4DGW - chains B and C of the 3 polymer chains in the assembly; structure by X-ray diffraction, 3.11 A resolution.

# Chain B
Name: Pre-mRNA-splicing factor PRP21
Source organism: Saccharomyces cerevisiae
Notes: fragment: Middle domain
Reference sequence: P32524 (PRP21_YEAST); residue numbers follow UniProt; this construct covers 87-237
Amino-acid sequence (152 residues; row label = number of the first residue in the row):
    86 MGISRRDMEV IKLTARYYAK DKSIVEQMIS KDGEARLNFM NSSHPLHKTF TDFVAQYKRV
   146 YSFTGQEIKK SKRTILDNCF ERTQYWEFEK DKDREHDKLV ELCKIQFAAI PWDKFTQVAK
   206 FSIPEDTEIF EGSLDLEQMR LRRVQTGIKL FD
Not modelled in the structure: 86-88, 207-219, 229-237
Sequence notes: expression tag (86)
Modified / non-standard residues: Mse-86 (selenomethionine); Mse-93, Mse-113, Mse-125, Mse-224 (selenomethionine; parent Met)

# Chain C
Name: Pre-mRNA-splicing factor PRP11
Source organism: Saccharomyces cerevisiae
Notes: fragment: C-terminal domain
Reference sequence: Q07350 (PRP11_YEAST); numbering as in UniProt (aligned over 50-266)
Amino-acid sequence (231 residues; row label = number of the first residue in the row; X marks 113 residues of unknown identity (built as UNK)):
    36 XXXXXXXXXX XXXXXXXXXX XXXXXXXXXX XXXXXXXXXX XXXXXXXXXX XXXXXXXXXX
    96 XXXXXXXXXX XXXXXXXXXX XXXXXXXXXX XXXXXXXXXX XXXXXXXXXX XXXGSVGMAI
   156 QVNYSSEVKE NSVDSDDKAK VPPLIRIVSG LELSDTKQKG KKFLVIAYEP FENIAIELPP
   216 NEILFSENND MDNNNDGVDE LNKKCTFWDA ISKLYYVQFF FKQAEQEQAD V
Not modelled in the structure: 36-100, 137-148, 254-266
Sequence notes: see reamrk 999 (36-49); engineered mutation Mse-153 (Leu in Q07350)
Modified / non-standard residues: Mse-153 (selenomethionine; parent Met); Mse-226 (selenomethionine; parent Met)

# Interface between chain B and chain C
Contacting residue pairs - 50 pairs, chain B then chain C:
  His-181(B) / Asn-230(C)
  Leu-184(B) / Lys-175(C)
  Val-185(B) / Gly-232(C)
  Cys-188(B) / Val-176(C)  hydrophobic
  Cys-188(B) / Pro-177(C)
  Cys-188(B) / Leu-179(C)
  Cys-188(B) / Val-233(C)  hydrophobic
  Lys-189(B) / Asp-231(C)  salt bridge
  Lys-189(B) / Gly-232(C)
  Ile-190(B) / Lys-173(C)
  Gln-191(B) / Lys-173(C)
  Gln-191(B) / Val-176(C)
  Gln-191(B) / Glu-204(C)
  Phe-192(B) / Leu-179(C)  hydrophobic
  Phe-192(B) / Ile-180(C)
  Phe-192(B) / Arg-181(C)
  Phe-192(B) / Val-233(C)  hydrophobic
  Ile-195(B) / Ala-202(C)  hydrophobic
  Pro-196(B) / Asn-208(C)  hydrogen bond (backbone-side chain)
  Trp-197(B) / Leu-179(C)
  Trp-197(B) / Arg-181(C)
  Trp-197(B) / Val-183(C)
  Trp-197(B) / Val-200(C)  hydrophobic
  Lys-199(B) / Asn-208(C)
  Phe-200(B) / Leu-188(C)  hydrophobic
  Phe-200(B) / Ser-189(C)
  Phe-200(B) / Asp-190(C)
  Thr-201(B) / Glu-207(C)  hydrogen bond
  Thr-201(B) / Asn-208(C)
  Gln-202(B) / Phe-198(C)
  Gln-202(B) / Ala-210(C)
  Gln-202(B) / Glu-212(C)
  Val-203(B) / Ala-210(C)
  Ala-204(B) / Ile-211(C)
  Ala-204(B) / Glu-212(C)  hydrogen bond (backbone-backbone)
  Lys-205(B) / Glu-212(C)  salt bridge
  Phe-206(B) / Mse-153(C)
  Phe-206(B) / Glu-212(C)  hydrogen bond (backbone-backbone)
  Phe-206(B) / Pro-214(C)
  Phe-206(B) / Pro-215(C)
  Phe-206(B) / Ile-218(C)  hydrophobic
  Asp-220(B) / Gln-253(C)  hydrogen bond
  Leu-221(B) / Lys-239(C)
  Leu-221(B) / Cys-240(C)  hydrophobic
  Glu-222(B) / Asp-225(C)
  Mse-224(B) / Tyr-251(C)  hydrophobic
  Arg-225(B) / Lys-238(C)  hydrogen bond (side chain-backbone)
  Arg-225(B) / Thr-241(C)
  Arg-225(B) / Phe-242(C)
  Arg-227(B) / Ile-246(C)
Also at the interface, not in a pair above, chain B (28 interface residues in all): Asp-182, Leu-187, Ala-194
Also at the interface, not in a pair above, chain C (42 interface residues in all): Val-151, Gly-152, Ile-209, Leu-213, Asp-234
Interface features reported in the paper:
  - residue pairs: Phe-192(B)/Leu-179(C) (hydrophobic contact), Trp-197(B)/Val-200(C) (hydrophobic contact), Phe-200(B)/Leu-188(C), Thr-201(B)/Glu-207(C) (hydrogen bond), Lys-205(B)/Glu-212(C) (hydrogen bond), Phe-206(B)/Val-151(C) (hydrophobic contact), Mse-153(C)/Phe-206(B) (hydrophobic contact), Arg-181(C)/Phe-192(B) (hydrophobic contact), Ala-202(C)/Trp-197(B) (hydrophobic contact), Ile-218(C)/Phe-206(B) (hydrophobic contact), Val-233(C)/Phe-192(B) (hydrophobic contact)
  - interface residues, chain B: Leu-184(B), Val-185(B), Leu-187(B), Cys-188(B), Ile-190(B), Ala-194(B), Ile-195(B), Leu-221(B), Mse-224(B)
  - interface residues, chain C: Cys-240(C), Phe-242(C), Tyr-251(C)

# Summary
28 residues of chain B and 42 residues of chain C are in contact, with 6 hydrogen bonds and 2 salt bridges.
Polar contacts include Lys-189(B)/Asp-231(C), Lys-205(B)/Glu-212(C) and Pro-196(B)/Asn-208(C). The authors
report hydrophobic contacts between Phe-192(B) and Leu-179(C), Trp-197(B) and Val-200(C) and Phe-206(B) and
Val-151(C) among others; a contact between Phe-200(B) and Leu-188(C); hydrogen bonds between Thr-201(B) and
Glu-207(C) and Lys-205(B) and Glu-212(C). From the paper: interface residues Leu-184(B), Val-185(B) and
Cys-240(C) among others.
Here chain B is Pre-mRNA-splicing factor PRP21 and chain C is Pre-mRNA-splicing factor PRP11, both from
Saccharomyces cerevisiae. Entry 4DGW (Crystal Structure of the SF3a splicing factor complex of U2 snRNP) was
determined by X-ray diffraction.
